Entry 4JY6 (X-ray diffraction, 2.50 A resolution); this record covers chains A and B.

== Chain A ==
Name: PGT123 light chain
From: Homo sapiens
Notes: fragment: Fab
Chain sequence (211 residues; numbered 8 to 216 plus 6 insertion-coded residues; 4 numbers in that range are skipped by the numbering (no residue carries them; nothing is unmodelled there); the number before each row is that of its first residue; a row labelled like 67A-67C holds insertion residues (67A, then the next letters in order)):
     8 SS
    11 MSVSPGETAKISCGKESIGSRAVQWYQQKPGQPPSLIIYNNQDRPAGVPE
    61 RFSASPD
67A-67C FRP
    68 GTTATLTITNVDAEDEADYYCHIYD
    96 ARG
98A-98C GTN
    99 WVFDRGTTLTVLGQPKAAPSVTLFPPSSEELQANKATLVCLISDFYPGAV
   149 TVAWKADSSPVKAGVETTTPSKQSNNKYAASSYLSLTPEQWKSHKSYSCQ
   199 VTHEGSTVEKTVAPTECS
Disordered / not traced: 214-216
Cystine bridges: Cys23-Cys88, Cys138-Cys197
Ion coordination: Zn2+ site 1 near Asp102 (its only coordinating residue here); Zn2+ site 2 near Glu164 (its only coordinating residue here); Zn2+ site 3 near His201 (its only coordinating residue here)

== Chain B ==
Name: PGT123 heavy chain
From: Homo sapiens
Notes: fragment: Fab
Chain sequence (235 residues; numbered 1 to 214 plus 21 insertion-coded residues; the number before each row is that of its first residue; a row labelled like 82A-82C holds insertion residues (82A, then the next letters in order)):
     1 QLHLQESGPGLVKPPETLSLTCSVSGASINDAYWSWIRQSPGKRPEWVGY
    51 VHHSGDTNYNPSLKRRVTFSLDTAKNEVSLKL
82A-82C VDL
    83 TAADSATYFCARALHGKR
100A-100R IYGIVALGELFTYFYMDV
   101 WGKGTAVTVSSASTKGPSVFPLAPSSKSTSGGTAALGCLVKDYFPEPVTV
   151 SWNSGALTSGVHTFPAVLQSSGLYSLSSVVTVPSSSLGTQTYICNVNHKP
   201 SNTKVDKRVEPKSC
Disordered / not traced: 128-130, 213-214
Cystine bridges: Cys22-Cys92, Cys138-Cys194
Ion coordination: Zn2+ near His162 (its only coordinating residue here)

== How chain A and chain B interact ==
Pairs across the interface - 63 pairs, chain A then chain B:
  Ser30(A) with Tyr100B(B); Phe100K(B)
  Arg31(A) with Arg100(B), hydrogen bond (backbone-side chain)
  Gln34(A) with Tyr100M(B); Tyr100O(B)
  Tyr36(A) with Tyr100O(B); Met100P(B), hydrogen bond (side chain-backbone); Trp101(B), hydrophobic
  Gln38(A) with Gln39(B), hydrogen bond
  Gln42(A) with Lys103(B), hydrogen bond
  Pro43(A) with Phe91(B), hydrophobic; Gly102(B)
  Pro44(A) with Trp101(B)
  Leu46(A) with Tyr100O(B), hydrophobic; Met100P(B)
  Tyr49(A) with Tyr100O(B), hydrophobic
  Asn50(A) with Tyr100M(B)
  Asp67(A) with Arg100(B), salt bridge
  Tyr87(A) with Gln39(B); Lys43(B); Pro45(B)
  Tyr91(A) with Trp47(B); Phe100K(B), hydrophobic; Tyr100M(B), hydrophobic; Phe100N(B), hydrogen bond (side chain-backbone)
  Ala96(A) with Phe100K(B), hydrophobic
  Trp99(A) with Glu46(B); Trp47(B), hydrogen bond (backbone-backbone); Tyr59(B); Asn60(B); Pro61(B)
  Val100(A) with Arg44(B); Pro45(B)
  Phe101(A) with Arg44(B); Pro45(B), hydrogen bond (backbone-backbone)
  Asp102(A) with Arg44(B), salt bridge
  Arg103(A) with Gly42(B), hydrogen bond (side chain-backbone); Lys43(B); Arg44(B)
  Phe122(A) with Leu122(B); Ala123(B); Ala135(B); Val179(B), hydrophobic
  Ser125(A) with Pro121(B)
  Glu127(A) with Phe120(B); Lys207(B), salt bridge
  Glu128(A) with Phe120(B); Lys141(B)
  Val137(A) with Ser177(B)
  Leu139(A) with Phe164(B), hydrophobic; Val179(B), hydrophobic
  Ile140(A) with Phe164(B)
  Asp142(A) with His162(B), salt bridge
  Glu164(A) with Leu168(B)
  Thr166(A) with Val167(B)
  Ser169(A) with Pro165(B)
  Gln171(A) with His162(B)
  Ala177(A) with Phe164(B), hydrophobic
  Ala178(A) with Phe164(B)
  Ser179(A) with Phe164(B)
  Tyr181(A) with Val167(B), hydrophobic; Leu176(B); Ser177(B), hydrogen bond
Interface residues without a listed pair, chain A (45 interface residues in all): Ala32, Asn51, His89, Asn98C, Thr120, Pro123, Thr135, Ser141, Thr167
Interface residues without a listed pair, chain B (44 interface residues in all): Pro41, Gly49, Thr100L, Asp100Q, Leu136, Leu139, Ala166, Ser175

== In short ==
Chain A and chain B form an interface of 45 and 44 residues respectively; the contacts include 9 hydrogen
bonds and 4 salt bridges. Among the polar pairs are Asp67(A)-Arg100(B), Asp102(A)-Arg44(B) and
Glu127(A)-Lys207(B).
Here chain A is PGT123 light chain and chain B is PGT123 heavy chain, both from Homo sapiens. Entry 4JY6
(Crystal structure of human Fab PGT123, a broadly reactive and potent HIV-1 neutralizing antibody) was
determined by X-ray diffraction together with 4JY4 and 4JY5 from the same study.
